5XOT - chains C and E of the 5 polymer chains in the assembly; structure by X-ray diffraction, 2.79 A resolution.

== Chain C ==
Molecule: An HIV reverse transcriptase epitope
Chain sequence (9 residues; row label = number of the first residue in the row):
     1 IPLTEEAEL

== Chain E ==
Molecule: The beta chain of TU55 TCR
Organism: Homo sapiens
Chain sequence (242 residues; numbered 3 to 244; the number before each row is that of its first residue):
     3 GVTQTPKFQV LKTGQSMTLQ CAQDMNHNSM YWYRQDPGMG LRLIYYSASE GTTDKGEVPN
    63 GYNVSRLNKR EFSLRLESAA PSQTSVYFCA SRTRGGTLIE QYFGPGTRLT VTEDLNKVFP
   123 PEVAVFEPSE AEISHTQKAT LVCLATGFFP DHVELSWWVN GKEVHSGVCT DPQPLKEQPA
   183 LNDSRYALSS RLRVSATFWQ NPRNHFRCQV QFYGLSENDE WTQDRAKPVT QIVSAEAWGR
   243 AD
Disulfide bonds: Cys23-Cys91, Cys145-Cys210

== Interface between chain C and chain E ==
Pairs across the interface (8):
  Glu5(C) with Arg94(E), salt bridge; Arg96(E); Gly97(E), hydrogen bond (side chain-backbone); Ile101(E)
  Glu6(C) with Gly97(E)
  Ala7(C) with Arg96(E); Gly97(E)
  Glu8(C) with Asn30(E)
Also at the interface, not in a pair above, chain E (7 interface residues in all): Thr95, Gly98

== In short ==
The interface between chain C and chain E involves 4 residues on one side and 7 on the other; the contacts
include 1 hydrogen bond and 1 salt bridge. Polar contacts include Glu5(C)-Arg94(E) and Glu5(C)-Gly97(E).
Chain C is An HIV reverse transcriptase epitope and chain E is the beta chain of TU55 TCR (Homo sapiens); the
structure, Crystal structure of pHLA-B35 in complex with TU55 T cell receptor, was determined by X-ray
diffraction (same publication as 5XOS and 5XOV).
